Entry 3V3B (X-ray diffraction, 2.00 A resolution); this record covers chains A and D.

# Chain A
Protein: E3 ubiquitin-protein ligase Mdm2
Organism: Homo sapiens
Notes: EC 6.3.2.-
UniProtKB: Q00987 (MDM2_HUMAN); numbering as in UniProt (aligned over 24-110)
Chain sequence (88 residues; numbered 23 to 110; the number before each row is that of its first residue):
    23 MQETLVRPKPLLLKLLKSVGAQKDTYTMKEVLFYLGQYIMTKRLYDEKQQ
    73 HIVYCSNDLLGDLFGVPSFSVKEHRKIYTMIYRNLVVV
Not modelled in the structure: 23
Sequence notes: expression tag (23)

# Chain D
Protein: SAH-p53-8 stapled-peptide
Chain sequence (16 residues; row label = number of the first residue in the row):
    14 QSQQTFXNLWRLLLQN
Not modelled in the structure: 14-16
Covalently attached groups: covalent link 0EH_20-L27
Modified positions: 0EH ((2R)-2-amino-2-methylnonanoic acid) at position 20; L27 (2-methyl-l-norleucine; MK8)

# Interface between chain A and chain D
Residue-residue contacts (25; chain A residue first):
  L54(A) - W23(D)  hydrogen bond (backbone-side chain)
  L54(A) - L27(D)
  F55(A) - 0EH_20(D)
  F55(A) - L27(D)
  L57(A) - W23(D)  hydrophobic
  G58(A) - F19(D)
  G58(A) - W23(D)
  I61(A) - F19(D)  hydrophobic
  I61(A) - W23(D)  hydrophobic
  M62(A) - F19(D)
  M62(A) - 0EH_20(D)
  Y67(A) - F19(D)  hydrophobic
  Q72(A) - Q17(D)
  Q72(A) - T18(D)
  Q72(A) - F19(D)  hydrogen bond (side chain-backbone)
  Q72(A) - L22(D)
  H73(A) - L22(D)
  V93(A) - F19(D)  hydrophobic
  V93(A) - L22(D)
  V93(A) - W23(D)  hydrophobic
  H96(A) - L26(D)
  I99(A) - L26(D)  hydrophobic
  Y100(A) - L26(D)  hydrophobic
  Y100(A) - L27(D)
  Y100(A) - N29(D)  hydrogen bond
Also at the interface, not in a pair above, chain A (16 interface residues in all): Q59, V75, F91
Also at the interface, not in a pair above, chain D (10 interface residues in all): L25

# Overview
16 residues of chain A face 10 of chain D across their interface, with 3 hydrogen bonds. Polar contacts
include L54(A)-W23(D), Q72(A)-F19(D) and Y100(A)-N29(D).
Chain A is E3 ubiquitin-protein ligase Mdm2 (Homo sapiens) and chain D is SAH-p53-8 stapled-peptide; the
structure, Structure of the Stapled p53 Peptide Bound to Mdm2, was determined by X-ray diffraction.
